Entry 2VUZ (X-ray diffraction, 1.70 A resolution); this record covers chain A.

== Chain A ==
Protein: Codakine
From: Codakia orbicularis
UniProtKB: Q3KVL7 (Q3KVL7_9BIVA); residues 1-129 here correspond to UniProt positions 20-148 (UniProt number = residue number + 19)
Chain sequence (129 residues; each row starts with the number of its first residue):
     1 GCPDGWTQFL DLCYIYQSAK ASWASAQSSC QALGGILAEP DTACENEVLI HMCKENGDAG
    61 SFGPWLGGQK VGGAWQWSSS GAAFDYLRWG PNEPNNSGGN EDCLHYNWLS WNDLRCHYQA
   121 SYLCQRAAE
Sequence notes: conflict Lys54 (Arg73 in Q3KVL7)
Modified / non-standard residues: Pro91 (4-hydroxyproline; HYP)
Disulfides: Cys44 forms a disulfide with the same residue of a neighbouring copy of this chain
Disulfides: Cys2-Cys13, Cys30-Cys124, Cys103-Cys116

== Summary ==
Chain A is Codakine (Codakia orbicularis); the structure, Crystal structure of Codakine in complex with
biantennary nonasaccharide at 1.7A resolution, was determined by X-ray diffraction (same publication as 2VUV).
